7C7F - chain A; structure by X-ray diffraction, 1.70 A resolution.

[Chain A]
Name: Aldo-keto reductase family 1 member C3
Organism: Homo sapiens
Notes: EC 1.3.1.20
Reference sequence: P42330 (AK1C3_HUMAN); residue numbers follow UniProt; this construct covers 1-323
Sequence (325 residues; each row starts with the number of its first residue; numbers below 1 keep their minus sign (Gly-1 is residue -1)):
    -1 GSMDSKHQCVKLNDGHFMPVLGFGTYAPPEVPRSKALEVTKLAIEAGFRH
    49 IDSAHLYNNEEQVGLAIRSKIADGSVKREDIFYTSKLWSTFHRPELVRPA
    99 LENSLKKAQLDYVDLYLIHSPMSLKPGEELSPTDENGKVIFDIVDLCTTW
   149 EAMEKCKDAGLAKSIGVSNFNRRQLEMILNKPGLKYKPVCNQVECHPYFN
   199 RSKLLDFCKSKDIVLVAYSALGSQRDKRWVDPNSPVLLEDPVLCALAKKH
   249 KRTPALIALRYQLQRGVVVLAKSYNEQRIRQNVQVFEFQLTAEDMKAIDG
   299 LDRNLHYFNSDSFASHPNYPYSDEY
Not modelled in the structure: -1 to 4
Construct notes: expression tag (-1 to 0)
Ligand contacts: NADP (NAP; NADP nicotinamide-adenine-dinucleotide phosphate): Gly22, Thr23, Tyr24, Asp50, Tyr55, Lys84, His117, Ser166, Asn167, Gln190, Tyr216, Ser217, Ala218, Leu219, Gly220, Ser221, Gln222, Leu236, Thr251, Ala253, Leu268, Ala269, Lys270, Ser271, Tyr272, Asn273, Arg276, Gln279, Asn280, Phe306
Curated features (UniProtKB/Swiss-Prot):
  - active site: Tyr55 (Proton donor)
  - binding site (NADP(+)): Thr23, Tyr24, Asp50, Ser166, Asn167, Gln190, Tyr216 to Gln222, Lys270 to Tyr272, Arg276 to Asn280
  - binding site (substrate): His117
  - site: Leu54 (Important for substrate specificity), Lys84 (Lowers pKa of active site Tyr), Trp227 (Involved in ligand recognition and product release), Phe306 (Involved in ligand recognition and product release)
  - natural variant: Met175 (M175I: No effect on 17beta-HSD activity)
  - mutagenesis: Lys75 (K75E: No effect on 17beta-HSD activity), Arg226 (R226P: Decreases in the retinaldehyde reductase activity. 3-fold decrease in the kcat value, whereas the KM value does not vary; R226Q: Decrease in the retinaldehyde reductase activity ...)

[In short]
Chain A binds NADP. Curated annotation (UniProt) lists active-site residue Tyr55, 21 NADP+-binding residues,
substrate-binding residue His117 and 2 mutagenesis sites.
Chain A is Aldo-keto reductase family 1 member C3 (Homo sapiens); the structure, Crystal structures of AKR1C3
binary complex with NADP+, was determined by X-ray diffraction, deposited together with 7C7G and 7C7H.
